PDB entry 3MG6 | X-ray diffraction, 2.60 A resolution | chains Q and R of the 28 polymer chains in the assembly

== Chain Q ==
Molecule: Proteasome component PRE6
Source organism: Saccharomyces cerevisiae
Notes: EC 3.4.25.1
Reference sequence: P40303 (PSA7_YEAST); the construct lacks a stretch of the UniProt sequence and is renumbered around it, so the offset changes along the chain: 5-62 = UniProt 1-58; 63-143 = UniProt 60-140; 145-180 = UniProt 144-179; 182-203 = UniProt 184-205; 1 more segments
Amino-acid sequence (243 residues; each row starts with the number of its first residue; note: 3 numbers in that range are skipped by the numbering (no residue carries them; nothing is unmodelled there); a row labelled like 180A-180D holds insertion residues (180A, then the next letters in order)):
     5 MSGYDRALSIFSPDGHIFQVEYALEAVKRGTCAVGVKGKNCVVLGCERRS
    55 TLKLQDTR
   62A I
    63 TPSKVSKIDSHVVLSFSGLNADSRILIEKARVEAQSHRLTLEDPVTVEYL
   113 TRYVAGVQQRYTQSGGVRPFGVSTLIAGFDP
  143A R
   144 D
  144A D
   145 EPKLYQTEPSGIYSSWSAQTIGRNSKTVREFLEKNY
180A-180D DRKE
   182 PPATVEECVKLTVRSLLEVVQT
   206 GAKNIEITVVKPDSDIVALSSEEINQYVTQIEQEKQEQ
Disordered / not traced: 5-6
Swiss-Prot annotation at these positions:
  - modified residue: Thr-63 (Phosphothreonine)

== Chain R ==
Molecule: Proteasome component PUP2
Source organism: Saccharomyces cerevisiae
Notes: EC 3.4.25.1
Reference sequence: P32379 (PSA5_YEAST); the construct lacks a stretch of the UniProt sequence and is renumbered around it, so the offset changes along the chain: 1-123 = UniProt 1-123; 125-144 = UniProt 131-150; 145-202 = UniProt 152-209; 205-209 = UniProt 210-214; 2 more segments
Amino-acid sequence (250 residues; numbered 1 to 244 plus 10 insertion-coded residues; 4 numbers in that range are skipped by the numbering (no residue carries them; nothing is unmodelled there); the number before each row is that of its first residue; a row labelled like 123A-123G holds insertion residues (123A, then the next letters in order)):
     1 MFLTRSEYDRGVSTFSPEGRLFQVEYSLEAIKLGSTAIGIATKEGVVLGV
    51 EKRATSPLLESDSIEKIVEIDRHIGCAMSGLTADARSMIEHARTAAVTHN
   101 LYYDEDINVESLTQSVCDLALRF
123A-123G GEGASGE
   125 ERLMSRPFGVALLIAGHDAD
  144A D
   145 GYQLFHAEPSGTFYRYNAKAIGSGSEGAQAELLNEWHSSLTLKEAELLVL
   195 KILKQVME
   205 EKLDE
209A-209B NN
   210 AQLSCITKQDGFKIYDNEKTAELI
   235 KELKEKEAAE
Disordered / not traced: 1-8

== Chain Q / chain R interface ==
Contacting residue pairs - 61 pairs, chain Q then chain R:
  Asp-9(Q) / Glu-123B(R)
  Asp-9(Q) / Gly-123C(R)  hydrogen bond (side chain-backbone)
  Arg-10(Q) / Glu-123B(R)
  Ala-11(Q) / Val-12(R)  hydrophobic
  Ala-11(Q) / Glu-123B(R)  hydrogen bond (backbone-side chain)
  Ala-11(Q) / Ser-129(R)
  Ser-13(Q) / Arg-130(R)
  Ile-14(Q) / Asp-9(R)
  Ile-14(Q) / Val-12(R)  hydrophobic
  Ile-14(Q) / Gln-23(R)
  Phe-15(Q) / Gln-23(R)
  Phe-15(Q) / Tyr-26(R)
  Phe-15(Q) / Ser-27(R)
  Phe-15(Q) / Ala-30(R)  hydrophobic
  Phe-15(Q) / Leu-81(R)  hydrophobic
  Phe-15(Q) / Arg-130(R)
  Phe-15(Q) / Pro-131(R)
  Phe-15(Q) / Gly-133(R)
  Ser-16(Q) / Tyr-26(R)
  Pro-17(Q) / Tyr-26(R)  hydrophobic
  Gly-19(Q) / Tyr-26(R)
  Gly-19(Q) / Ala-30(R)
  His-20(Q) / Leu-33(R)
  Ile-21(Q) / Leu-81(R)  hydrophobic
  Ile-21(Q) / Arg-130(R)
  Lys-41(Q) / Glu-60(R)  salt bridge
  Arg-114(Q) / Arg-86(R)
  Gln-121(Q) / Ala-83(R)
  Gln-121(Q) / Asp-84(R)
  Gln-121(Q) / Arg-130(R)
  Thr-124(Q) / Arg-130(R)  hydrogen bond
  Gln-125(Q) / Met-128(R)
  Gln-125(Q) / Ser-129(R)  hydrogen bond (backbone-backbone)
  Gln-125(Q) / Arg-130(R)
  Gln-125(Q) / Phe-132(R)
  Ser-126(Q) / Ser-129(R)  hydrogen bond (backbone-side chain)
  Gly-127(Q) / Ser-129(R)
  Ser-154(Q) / Ala-83(R)
  Gly-155(Q) / Ala-83(R)
  Ile-156(Q) / Thr-82(R)
  Ile-156(Q) / Ala-83(R)
  Tyr-157(Q) / Arg-86(R)  hydrogen bond
  Ser-158(Q) / Leu-59(R)
  Ser-158(Q) / Ser-63(R)
  Ser-159(Q) / Leu-59(R)
  Ser-159(Q) / Glu-60(R)  hydrogen bond (backbone-backbone)
  Ser-159(Q) / Ser-63(R)  hydrogen bond (backbone-side chain)
  Trp-160(Q) / Ser-56(R)
  Trp-160(Q) / Leu-58(R)
  Trp-160(Q) / Leu-59(R)  hydrophobic
  Trp-160(Q) / Glu-60(R)
  Ser-161(Q) / Leu-58(R)  hydrogen bond (backbone-backbone)
  Ser-161(Q) / Glu-60(R)  hydrogen bond (backbone-side chain)
  Ala-162(Q) / Leu-58(R)
  Leu-176(Q) / Leu-58(R)  hydrophobic
  Glu-177(Q) / Ser-56(R)
  Glu-177(Q) / Pro-57(R)
  Arg-180B(Q) / Pro-57(R)  hydrogen bond (side chain-backbone)
  Arg-180B(Q) / Leu-58(R)  hydrogen bond (side chain-backbone)
  Arg-180B(Q) / Leu-59(R)  hydrogen bond (side chain-backbone)
  Arg-180B(Q) / Glu-60(R)
Interface residues without a listed pair, chain Q (32 interface residues in all): Asp-18, Tyr-180
Interface residues without a listed pair, chain R (28 interface residues in all): Glu-29, Thr-55

== In short ==
The interface between chain Q and chain R involves 32 residues on one side and 28 on the other, with 13
hydrogen bonds and 1 salt bridge. Among the polar pairs are Lys-41(Q)/Glu-60(R), Asp-9(Q)/Gly-123C(R) and
Ala-11(Q)/Glu-123B(R).
Chain Q is Proteasome component PRE6 and chain R is Proteasome component PUP2, both from Saccharomyces
cerevisiae; the structure, Structure of yeast 20S open-gate proteasome with Compound 6, was determined by
X-ray diffraction together with 3MG0, 3MG7, 3MG8 and 3MG4 from the same study.
